7QPI - chains A and U; structure by X-ray diffraction, 2.50 A resolution.

Chain A:
Name: Vitamin D receptor
Source organism: Petromyzon marinus
UniProtKB: Q7ZZY9 (Q7ZZY9_PETMA); residues 0-282 here correspond to UniProt positions 124-406 (UniProt number = residue number + 124)
Sequence (287 residues; each row starts with the number of its first residue; numbers below 1 keep their minus sign (Gly-4 is residue -4)):
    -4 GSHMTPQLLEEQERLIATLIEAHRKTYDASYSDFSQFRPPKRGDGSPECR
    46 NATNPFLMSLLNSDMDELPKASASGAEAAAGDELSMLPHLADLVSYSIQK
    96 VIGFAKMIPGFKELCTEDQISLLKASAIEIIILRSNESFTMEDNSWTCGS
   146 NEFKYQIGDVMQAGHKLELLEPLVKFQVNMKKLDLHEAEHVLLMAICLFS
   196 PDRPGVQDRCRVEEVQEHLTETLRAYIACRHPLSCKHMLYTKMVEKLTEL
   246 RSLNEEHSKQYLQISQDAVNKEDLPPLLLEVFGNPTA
Unresolved in the structure: -4 to 1, 38-78, 281-282
Differences from the reference sequence: expression tag (-4 to -1)
Residues lining bound ligands:
  - Mg2+ (MG), molecule 1: Thr21, Tyr22, Asp23, Tyr91, Lys95, Arg129
  - Mg2+ (MG), molecule 2: Arg225, His226, Pro227, Leu228, Ser229
  - 1,25 dihydroxy vitamin d3 (VDX; 5-{2-[1-(5-hydroxy-1,5-dimethyl-hexyl)-7a-methyl-octahydro-inden-4-ylidene]-ethylidene}-4-methylene-cyclohexane-1,3-diol): Tyr22, Tyr26, Phe29, Leu82, Leu85, Leu88, Val89, Ser92, Ile123, Ile126, Ile127, Arg129, Ser130, Ser133, Trp141, Cys143, Tyr150, Val155, His160, Leu164, Leu165, Leu168, His252, Tyr256, Leu273
What the authors report for this chain:
  - binding site for 1,25 dihydroxy vitamin d3: Tyr22, Ser92, Arg129, Ser133, His160, His252, Leu273

Chain U:
Name: Nuclear receptor coactivator 1
Notes: EC 2.3.1.48
UniProtKB: Q15788 (NCOA1_HUMAN); residues 290-302 here correspond to UniProt positions 686-698 (UniProt number = residue number + 396)
Sequence (13 residues; row label = number of the first residue in the row):
   290 RHKILHRLLQEGS
Unresolved in the structure: 300-302
UniProt features mapped onto this chain:
  - motif: Leu294 to Leu298 (LXXLL motif 4)
  - modified residue: Ser302 (Phosphoserine)

How chain A and chain U interact:
Residue-residue contacts (17):
  Ile97(A) - Leu294(U)  hydrophobic
  Ile97(A) - Leu297(U)  hydrophobic
  Ile97(A) - Leu298(U)  hydrophobic
  Lys101(A) - Leu297(U)  hydrogen bond (side chain-backbone)
  Lys101(A) - Leu298(U)
  Lys101(A) - Gln299(U)
  Thr111(A) - His295(U)
  Gln114(A) - Leu298(U)
  Ile115(A) - His291(U)
  Ile115(A) - His295(U)
  Ile115(A) - Leu298(U)  hydrophobic
  Lys119(A) - His291(U)  hydrogen bond
  Leu272(A) - Ile293(U)  hydrophobic
  Glu275(A) - His291(U)
  Glu275(A) - Lys292(U)  hydrogen bond (side chain-backbone)
  Glu275(A) - Ile293(U)  hydrogen bond (side chain-backbone)
  Glu275(A) - Leu294(U)  hydrogen bond (side chain-backbone)
Interface residues without a listed pair, chain A (12 interface residues in all): Gln94, Phe106, Leu118, Val276

Overview:
Chain A and chain U form an interface of 12 and 8 residues respectively, with 5 hydrogen bonds. Polar contacts
include Lys101(A)-Leu297(U), Lys119(A)-His291(U) and Glu275(A)-Lys292(U). Bound to chain A: 1,25 dihydroxy
vitamin d3 and Mg2+. The paper reports a binding site for 1,25 dihydroxy vitamin d3 at Tyr22(A), Ser92(A) and
Arg129(A) among others.
Here chain A is Vitamin D receptor (Petromyzon marinus) and chain U is Nuclear receptor coactivator 1. Entry
7QPI (Structure of lamprey VDR in complex with 1,25D3) was determined by X-ray diffraction together with 7QPP
from the same study.
